6OJD - chain A; structure by X-ray diffraction, 1.99 A resolution.

[Chain A]
Protein: NocB
Organism: Nocardia uniformis subsp. tsuyamanensis
UniProtKB: Q5J1Q6 (Q5J1Q6_9NOCA); numbering as in UniProt (aligned over 1690-1925)
Amino-acid sequence (257 residues; row label = number of the first residue in the row):
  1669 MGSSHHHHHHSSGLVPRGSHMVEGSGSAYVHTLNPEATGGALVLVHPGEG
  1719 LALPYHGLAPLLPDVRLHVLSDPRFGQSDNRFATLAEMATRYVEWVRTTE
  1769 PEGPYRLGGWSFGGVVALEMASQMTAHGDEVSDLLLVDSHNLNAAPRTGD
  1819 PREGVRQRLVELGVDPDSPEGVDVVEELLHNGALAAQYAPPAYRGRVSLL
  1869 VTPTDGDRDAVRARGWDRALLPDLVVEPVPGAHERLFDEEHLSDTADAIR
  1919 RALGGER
Disordered / not traced: 1669-1695, 1923-1925
Sequence notes: initiating methionine (1669); expression tag (1670-1689)
Covalent attachments: compound MUY linked to S1779
Ion coordination: Ca2+: D1818 (shared with 2 residues of chain B)
Small-molecule neighbours: MUY ((R)-[(S)-[(3S)-3-{[(2R)-2-amino-2-(4-hydroxyphenyl)acetyl]amino}-2-oxoazetidin-1-yl](4-hydroxyphenyl)methyl]methylphosphinic acid): P1715, G1716, W1778, F1780, H1808, L1810, P1819, V1823, R1826, L1846, L1847, N1849, G1850, A1851, A1853, A1854, H1901
Reported in the primary citation:
  - binding site for MUY: G1716, F1780, H1808, L1810, P1819, V1823, R1826, L1846, L1847, G1850, A1854, H1901
  - conformationally variable residues (order/disorder transition, side-chain flip): H1808, R1815 to E1821, R1903
  - catalytic residues: G1716, F1780
  - mutagenesis - H1901A: abolished catalytic activity
  - mutagenesis - D1806A: decreased catalytic activity
  - mutagenesis - H1808A: unchanged catalytic activity

[In short]
Compound MUY is covalently linked to S1779. From the paper: catalytic residues G1716 and F1780; H1901A
abolishes catalytic activity; 3 substitutions were tested in all.
Chain A is NocB (Nocardia uniformis subsp. tsuyamanensis); the structure, A high-resolution crystal structure
of covalent complex of NocB thioesterase domain with fluorophosphonate nocardicin G analog, was determined by
X-ray diffraction (same publication as 6OJC).
